PDB entry 7DFG | electron microscopy, 2.70 A resolution | chains P and A of the 6 polymer chains in the assembly

== Chain P ==
Molecule: 12-nt RNA strand
Sequence (12 nucleotides; row label = number of the first residue in the row):
     9 AGAUUAAGUU AU
Covalently attached groups: compound 1RP linked to U20

== Chain A ==
Protein: RNA-directed RNA polymerase
Source organism: Severe acute respiratory syndrome coronavirus 2
Notes: EC 2.7.7.48
UniProtKB: P0DTD1 (R1AB_SARS2); residues 1-932 here correspond to UniProt positions 4393-5324 (UniProt number = residue number + 4392)
Sequence (943 residues; row label = number of the first residue in the row; numbering starts at 0):
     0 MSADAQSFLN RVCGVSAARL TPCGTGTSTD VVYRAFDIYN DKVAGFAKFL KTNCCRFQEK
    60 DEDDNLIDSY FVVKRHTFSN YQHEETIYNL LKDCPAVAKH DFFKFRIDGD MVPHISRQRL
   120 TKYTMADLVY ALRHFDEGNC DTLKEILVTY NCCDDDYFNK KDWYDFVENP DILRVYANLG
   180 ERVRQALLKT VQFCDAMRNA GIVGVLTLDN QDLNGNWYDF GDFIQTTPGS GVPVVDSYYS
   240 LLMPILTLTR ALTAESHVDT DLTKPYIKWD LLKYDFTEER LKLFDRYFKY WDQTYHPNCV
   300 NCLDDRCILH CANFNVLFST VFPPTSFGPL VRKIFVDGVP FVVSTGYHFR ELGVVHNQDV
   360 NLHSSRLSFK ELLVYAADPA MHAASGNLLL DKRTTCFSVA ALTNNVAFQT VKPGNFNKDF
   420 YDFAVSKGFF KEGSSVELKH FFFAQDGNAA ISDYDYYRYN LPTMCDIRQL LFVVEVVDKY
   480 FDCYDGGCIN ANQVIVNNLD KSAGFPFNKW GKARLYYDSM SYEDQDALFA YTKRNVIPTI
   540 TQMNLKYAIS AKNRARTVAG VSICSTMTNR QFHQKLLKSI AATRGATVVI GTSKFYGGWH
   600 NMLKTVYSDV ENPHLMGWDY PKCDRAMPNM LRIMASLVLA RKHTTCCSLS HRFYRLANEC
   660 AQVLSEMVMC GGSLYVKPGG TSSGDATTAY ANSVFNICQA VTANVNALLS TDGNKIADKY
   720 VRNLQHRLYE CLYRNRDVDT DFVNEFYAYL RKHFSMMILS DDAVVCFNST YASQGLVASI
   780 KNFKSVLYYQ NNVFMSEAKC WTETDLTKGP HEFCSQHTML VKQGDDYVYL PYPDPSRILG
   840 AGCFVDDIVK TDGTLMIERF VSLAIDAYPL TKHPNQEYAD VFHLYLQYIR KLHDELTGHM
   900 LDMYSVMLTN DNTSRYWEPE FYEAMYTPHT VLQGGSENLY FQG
Unresolved in the structure: 0-4, 108-109, 897-911, 930-942
Differences from the reference sequence: initiating methionine (0); expression tag (933-942)
Curated features (UniProtKB/Swiss-Prot):
  - region: Lys545 to Arg555 (Interaction with RMP Remdesivir), Thr582 to Pro620 (RdRp Palm N-ter)
  - active site: Ser759, Asp760, Asp761
  - binding site (Mn(2+)): Asn209, Asp218
  - binding site (Zn(2+)): His295, Cys301, Cys306, Cys310, Cys487, His642, Cys645, Cys646
  - site: Gln932 (Cleavage)

== Interface between chain P and chain A ==
Contacting residue pairs - 21 pairs, chain P then chain A:
  A14(P) - Asp499(A)  phosphate contact
  A14(P) - Arg513(A)  salt bridge to the phosphate
  G16(P) - Lys849(A)  phosphate contact
  G16(P) - Met855(A)  sugar contact
  G16(P) - Arg858(A)  sugar contact
  G16(P) - Ser861(A)  base contact
  U17(P) - Lys849(A)  salt bridge to the phosphate
  U17(P) - Arg858(A)  salt bridge to the phosphate
  U17(P) - Ser861(A)  sugar contact
  U17(P) - Asp865(A)  sugar contact
  U18(P) - Arg836(A)  salt bridge to the phosphate
  U18(P) - Ala840(A)  phosphate contact
  U18(P) - Asp865(A)  sugar contact
  A19(P) - Cys813(A)  phosphate contact
  A19(P) - Ser814(A)  phosphate contact
  A19(P) - Arg836(A)  salt bridge to the phosphate
  U20(P) - Ser759(A)  hydrogen bond to the sugar
  U20(P) - Asp760(A)  phosphate contact
  U20(P) - Asp761(A)  sugar contact
  U20(P) - Cys813(A)  phosphate contact
  U20(P) - Ser814(A)  hydrogen bond to the phosphate
Other interface residues (no listed pair), chain A (20 interface residues in all): Lys545, Lys593, Glu811, Gln815, Glu857, Leu862

== Overview ==
6 residues of chain P and 20 residues of chain A are in contact; the contacts include 2 hydrogen bonds and 5
salt bridges. Polar contacts include U20(P)-Ser759(A), U20(P)-Ser814(A) and A14(P)-Arg513(A).
Chain P is a 12-nt RNA strand and chain A is RNA-directed RNA polymerase (Severe acute respiratory syndrome
coronavirus 2); the structure, Structure of COVID-19 RNA-dependent RNA polymerase bound to favipiravir, was
determined by electron microscopy.
